9JPX - chains C and F of the 8 polymer chains in the assembly; structure by electron microscopy, 2.95 A resolution.

# Chain C
Name: V(D)J recombination-activating protein 1
Source organism: Mus musculus
Notes: EC 3.1.-.-, 2.3.2.27
UniProt: P15919 (RAG1_MOUSE); residue numbers follow UniProt; this construct covers 1-1040
Sequence (1040 residues; row label = number of the first residue in the row):
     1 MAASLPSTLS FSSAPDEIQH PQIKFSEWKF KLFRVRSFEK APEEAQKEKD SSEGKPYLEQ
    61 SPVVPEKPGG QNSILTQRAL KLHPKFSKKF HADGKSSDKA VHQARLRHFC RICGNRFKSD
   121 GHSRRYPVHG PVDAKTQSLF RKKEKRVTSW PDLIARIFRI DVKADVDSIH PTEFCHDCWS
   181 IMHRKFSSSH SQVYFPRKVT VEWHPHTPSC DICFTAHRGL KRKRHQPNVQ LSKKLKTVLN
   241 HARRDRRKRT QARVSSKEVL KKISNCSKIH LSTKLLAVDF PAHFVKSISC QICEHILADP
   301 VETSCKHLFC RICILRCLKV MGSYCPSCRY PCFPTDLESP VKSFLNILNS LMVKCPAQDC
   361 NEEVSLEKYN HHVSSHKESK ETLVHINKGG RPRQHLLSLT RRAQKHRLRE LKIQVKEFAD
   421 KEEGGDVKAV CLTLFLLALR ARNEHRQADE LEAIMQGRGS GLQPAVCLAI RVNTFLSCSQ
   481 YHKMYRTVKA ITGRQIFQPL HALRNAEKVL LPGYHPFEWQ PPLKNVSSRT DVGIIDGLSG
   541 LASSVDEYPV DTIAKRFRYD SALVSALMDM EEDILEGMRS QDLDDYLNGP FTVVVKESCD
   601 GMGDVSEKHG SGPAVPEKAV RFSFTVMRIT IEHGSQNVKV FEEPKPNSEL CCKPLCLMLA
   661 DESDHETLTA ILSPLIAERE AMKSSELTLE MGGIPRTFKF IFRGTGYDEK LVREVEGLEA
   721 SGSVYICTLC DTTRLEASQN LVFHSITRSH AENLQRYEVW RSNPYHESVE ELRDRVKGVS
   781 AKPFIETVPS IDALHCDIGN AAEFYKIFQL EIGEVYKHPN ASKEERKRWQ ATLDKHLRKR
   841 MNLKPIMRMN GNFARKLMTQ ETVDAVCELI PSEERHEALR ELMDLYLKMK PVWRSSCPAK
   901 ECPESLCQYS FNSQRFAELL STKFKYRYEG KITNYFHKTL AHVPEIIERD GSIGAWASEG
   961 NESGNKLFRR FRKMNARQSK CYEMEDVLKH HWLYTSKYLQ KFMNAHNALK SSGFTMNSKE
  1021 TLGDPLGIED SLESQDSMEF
Not modelled in the structure: 1-460, 1008-1040
Bound ions: Ca2+: Asp600, Glu962 (shared with 1 residue of chain G); Zn2+: Cys727, Cys730, His937, His942
Curated features (UniProtKB/Swiss-Prot):
  - zinc finger: Cys290 to Arg329 (RING-type), Leu351 to Lys380 (RAG1-type)
  - DNA-binding region: Gly389 to Gln456 (NBD)
  - binding site (Zn(2+)): Cys266, His270, Cys290, Cys293, His295, Cys305, His307, Cys310, Cys313, Cys325, Cys328, Cys355, Cys360, His372, His376
  - binding site (a divalent metal cation): Asp600, Asp708, Glu962
  - site: Trp893 (Essential for DNA hairpin formation, participates in base-stacking interactions near the cleavage site)
  - cross-link: Lys233 (Glycyl lysine isopeptide (Lys-Gly) (interchain with G-Cter in ubiquitin))
  - mutagenesis: Lys233 (K233M: Abolishes autoubiquitination), His307 (H307A: Displays lower E3 ligase activity and affects the joining step of V(D)J recombination), Cys325 (C325G: Loss of E3 ligase activity and affects the joining step of V(D)J recombination), Arg391 (R391A: Defects in converting nicked products to hairpins; R391L: Impairs DNA-binding and hairpin formation while maintaining some nicking activity), Arg393 (R393A: Impairs DNA-binding and hairpin formation while maintaining some nicking activity), Arg401 (R401A: Allows robust hairpin activity), Arg402 (R402A: Defects in converting nicked products to hairpins), Lys405 (K405A: Reduced hairpin activity), His406 (H406A: Allows robust hairpin activity), Arg407 (R407A: Impairs DNA-binding and reduces hairpin formation without affecting nicking activity), Asn443 (N443A: Impairs DNA-binding; when associated with A-445), His445 (H445A: Impairs DNA-binding; when associated with A-443), 23 further mutagenesis entries in UniProt

# Chain F
Molecule: 15-nt DNA strand
Sequence (15 nucleotides; each row starts with the number of its first residue):
    16 GGCTGTATCA CTGTG
Bound ions: Ca2+: DG30 (shared with 2 residues of chain A)

# Interface between chain C and chain F
Pairs across the interface - 16 pairs, chain C then chain F:
  Tyr485(C) with DG20(F), hydrogen bond to the phosphate
  Lys489(C) with DT19(F), phosphate contact; DG20(F), salt bridge to the phosphate
  Gln495(C) with DT19(F), phosphate contact
  Pro499(C) with DT19(F), phosphate contact
  His501(C) with DC18(F), sugar contact; DT19(F), salt bridge to the phosphate
  Ser606(C) with DG28(F), phosphate contact
  Lys608(C) with DT27(F), phosphate contact
  His609(C) with DC26(F), phosphate contact; DT27(F), salt bridge to the phosphate
  Gly610(C) with DC26(F), phosphate contact
  Ser611(C) with DC26(F), phosphate contact
  Gln978(C) with DC26(F), sugar contact; DT27(F), sugar contact
  Ser979(C) with DA25(F), base contact
Interface residues without a listed pair, chain C (13 interface residues in all): His482
Interface residues without a listed pair, chain F (8 interface residues in all): DT21

# Summary
13 residues of chain C and 8 residues of chain F are in contact, with 1 hydrogen bond and 3 salt bridges.
Polar pairs include Tyr485(C)-DG20(F), Lys489(C)-DG20(F) and His501(C)-DT19(F).
Here chain C is V(D)J recombination-activating protein 1 (Mus musculus) and chain F is a 15-nt DNA strand.
Entry 9JPX (CryoEM structure of mouse RAG SEC-0) was determined by electron microscopy together with 9JPU,
9JQN, 9JTS and 9JTU from the same study.
